PDB entry 5GWR | X-ray diffraction, 2.20 A resolution | chains A and D of the 4 polymer chains in the assembly

# Chain A (and D)
Molecule: 4-hydroxyisolecuine dehydrogenase
Organism: Bacillus thuringiensis
Notes: chain D of this document is another copy of the same molecule, construct and numbering; everything in this record applies to it too
Reference sequence: A0A0K0Q8K4 (A0A0K0Q8K4_BACTU); numbering as in UniProt (aligned over 1-248)
Sequence (282 residues; row label = number of the first residue in the row):
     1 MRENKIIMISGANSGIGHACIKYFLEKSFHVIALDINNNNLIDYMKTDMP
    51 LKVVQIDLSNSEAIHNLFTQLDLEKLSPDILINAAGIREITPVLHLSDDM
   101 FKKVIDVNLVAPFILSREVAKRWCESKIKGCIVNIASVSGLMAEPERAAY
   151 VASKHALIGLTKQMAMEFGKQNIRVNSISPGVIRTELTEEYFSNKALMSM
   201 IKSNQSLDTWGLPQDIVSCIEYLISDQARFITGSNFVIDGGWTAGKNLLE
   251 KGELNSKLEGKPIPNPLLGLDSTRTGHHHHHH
Not modelled in the structure: 1-3, 247-282 (chain D: 1-3, 42-48, 187-195, 247-282)
Sequence notes: expression tag (249-282)
Residues lining bound ligands: NAD (nicotinamide-adenine-dinucleotide): G11, N13, S14, G15, I16, G17, D35, I36, N37, I56, D57, L58, S59, A84, A85, G86, I87, V107, I135, A136, S137, Y150, K154, P180, G181, V182, I183, T185, E186, L187, T188
From the paper describing this entry:
  - mutagenesis - R88A, R147A, Y191A: decreased catalytic activity
  - catalytic residues: S137, Y150 (proposed by the authors, not directly observed)
  - specificity-determining residues: R88
  - specificity-determining residues: L187, T188 (from molecular simulation)

# Interface between chain A and chain D
Residue-residue contacts (70):
  K162(A) with A244(D)
  A165(A) with S206(D)
  M166(A) with S206(D); A244(D), hydrophobic; G245(D); K246(D)
  G169(A) with S206(D); L207(D)
  K170(A) with S206(D), hydrogen bond (backbone-backbone); D208(D)
  V182(A) with F230(D)
  I183(A) with F230(D), hydrophobic
  Q205(A) with F230(D)
  S206(A) with A165(D); M166(D); G169(D); K170(D), hydrogen bond (backbone-backbone)
  L207(A) with G169(D); R229(D); F230(D), hydrophobic; T232(D)
  D208(A) with K170(D)
  T209(A) with R229(D)
  W210(A) with R229(D), hydrogen bond (backbone-side chain); F230(D)
  G211(A) with F230(D)
  D215(A) with R229(D), salt bridge; F230(D)
  S218(A) with Q227(D)
  C219(A) with Y222(D), hydrogen bond (backbone-side chain)
  Y222(A) with C219(D); Y222(D), hydrophobic
  Q227(A) with S218(D)
  R229(A) with L207(D); T209(D); W210(D), hydrogen bond (side chain-backbone); D215(D), salt bridge
  F230(A) with V182(D); Q205(D); L207(D), hydrophobic; T209(D); W210(D); G211(D); D215(D); I238(D); D239(D); G240(D), hydrogen bond (backbone-backbone)
  I231(A) with V237(D); I238(D), hydrophobic
  T232(A) with L207(D); D239(D); G240(D); G241(D), hydrogen bond (backbone-backbone)
  S234(A) with V237(D), hydrogen bond (side chain-backbone)
  F236(A) with F236(D), hydrophobic; V237(D); I238(D), hydrophobic
  V237(A) with S234(D), hydrogen bond (backbone-side chain); F236(D)
  I238(A) with F230(D); I231(D), hydrophobic
  D239(A) with F230(D); T232(D)
  G240(A) with F230(D), hydrogen bond (backbone-backbone); T232(D)
  G241(A) with T232(D), hydrogen bond (backbone-backbone)
  A244(A) with K162(D); M166(D), hydrophobic
  G245(A) with M166(D)
  K246(A) with M166(D)
Also at the interface, not in a pair above, chain A (36 interface residues in all): R174, L212, N235
Also at the interface, not in a pair above, chain D (36 interface residues in all): R174, I183, L212, N235

# In short
Chain A and chain D each contribute 36 residues to their interface, with 11 hydrogen bonds and 2 salt bridges.
Polar contacts include D215(A)-R229(D), W210(A)-R229(D) and C219(A)-Y222(D). Bound to chain A: NAD. The paper
reports catalytic residues S137(A) and Y150(A); R88A, R147A and Y191A of chain A reduce catalytic activity.
Chain A and chain D are both 4-hydroxyisolecuine dehydrogenase (Bacillus thuringiensis); the structure,
4-hydroxyisoleucine dehydrogenase complexed with NADH, was determined by X-ray diffraction, deposited together
with 5GWS and 5GWT.
